6NT0 - chains C and D of the 4 polymer chains in the assembly; structure by X-ray diffraction, 2.20 A resolution.

== Chain C (and D) ==
Molecule: Catalase-3
From: Neurospora crassa (strain ATCC 24698 / 74-OR23-1A / CBS 708.71 / DSM 1257 / FGSC 987)
Notes: EC 1.11.1.6; chain D of this document is another copy of the same molecule, construct and numbering; everything in this record applies to it too
UniProt: Q9C169 (CAT3_NEUCR); numbering as in UniProt (aligned over 1-719)
Chain sequence (719 residues; each row starts with the number of its first residue):
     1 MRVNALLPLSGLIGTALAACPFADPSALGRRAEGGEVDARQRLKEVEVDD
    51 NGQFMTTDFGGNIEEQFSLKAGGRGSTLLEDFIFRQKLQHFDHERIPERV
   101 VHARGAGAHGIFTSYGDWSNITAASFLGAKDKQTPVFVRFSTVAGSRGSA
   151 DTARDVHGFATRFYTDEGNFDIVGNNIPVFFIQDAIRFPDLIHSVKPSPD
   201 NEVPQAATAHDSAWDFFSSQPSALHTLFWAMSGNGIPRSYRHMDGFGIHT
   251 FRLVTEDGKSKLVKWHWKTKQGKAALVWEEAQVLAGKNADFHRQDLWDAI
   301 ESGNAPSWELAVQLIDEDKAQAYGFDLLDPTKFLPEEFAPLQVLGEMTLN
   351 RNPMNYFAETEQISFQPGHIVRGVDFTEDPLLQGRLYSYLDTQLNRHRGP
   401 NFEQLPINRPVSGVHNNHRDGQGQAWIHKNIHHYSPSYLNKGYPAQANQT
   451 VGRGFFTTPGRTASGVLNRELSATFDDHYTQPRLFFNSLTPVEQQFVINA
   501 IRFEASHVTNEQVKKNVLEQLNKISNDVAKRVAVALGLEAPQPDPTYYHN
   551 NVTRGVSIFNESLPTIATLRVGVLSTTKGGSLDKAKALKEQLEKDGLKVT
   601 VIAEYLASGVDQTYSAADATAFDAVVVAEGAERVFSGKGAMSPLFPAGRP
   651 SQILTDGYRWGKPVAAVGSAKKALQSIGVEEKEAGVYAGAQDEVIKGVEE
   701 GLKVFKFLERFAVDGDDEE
Not modelled in the structure: 1-37, 717-719 (chain D: 1-37, 716-719)
Ion coordination: heme Fe near Tyr389 (its only coordinating residue here)
Small-molecule neighbours: heme (HEM): Arg99, Val100, Val101, His102, Arg139, Ser141, Gly158, Phe159, Ala160, Val173, Gly174, Asn175, Phe180, Ala185, Phe188, Ile248, His249, Ile363, Ser364, Phe365, Leu381, Gly384, Arg385, Ser388, Tyr389, Thr392, Gln393, Arg396
Swiss-Prot annotation at these positions:
  - active site: His102, Asn175
  - binding site (heme): Tyr389

== Interface between chain C and chain D ==
Pairs across the interface - 85 pairs, chain C then chain D:
  Ala71(C) with Ala71(D), hydrophobic
  Ser76(C) with Leu78(D); Glu80(D), hydrogen bond
  Thr77(C) with Leu78(D); Leu79(D), hydrogen bond (backbone-backbone)
  Leu78(C) with Ser76(D); Thr77(D); Leu78(D), hydrophobic
  Leu79(C) with Thr77(D), hydrogen bond (backbone-backbone); Leu79(D); Phe84(D), hydrophobic
  Glu80(C) with Ser76(D), hydrogen bond
  Phe84(C) with Leu79(D), hydrophobic
  Asp190(C) with Tyr434(D); Ser435(D), hydrogen bond (side chain-backbone)
  His193(C) with Asn417(D), hydrogen bond (side chain-backbone); His433(D), hydrogen bond (side chain-backbone)
  Ser194(C) with Tyr434(D)
  Pro199(C) with Ile431(D); His433(D)
  Asp200(C) with Ile431(D)
  Ser212(C) with Tyr434(D)
  Asp215(C) with Tyr434(D), hydrogen bond; Ser437(D), hydrogen bond; Tyr438(D), hydrogen bond (side chain-backbone); Leu439(D), hydrogen bond (side chain-backbone)
  Phe216(C) with Ser435(D); Pro436(D)
  Ser219(C) with Pro436(D); Ser437(D); Tyr438(D)
  Gln220(C) with Pro436(D)
  Asp391(C) with Leu394(D)
  Leu394(C) with Asp391(D); Leu394(D), hydrophobic
  Arg398(C) with Gln422(D)
  Asn417(C) with His193(D)
  Ile431(C) with Pro199(D); Asp200(D)
  His433(C) with His193(D), hydrogen bond (backbone-side chain); Pro199(D)
  Tyr434(C) with Asp190(D); Ser194(D); Ser212(D), hydrogen bond (side chain-backbone); Asp215(D), hydrogen bond
  Ser435(C) with Asp190(D), hydrogen bond (backbone-side chain); Phe216(D)
  Pro436(C) with Phe216(D); Ser219(D); Gln220(D)
  Ser437(C) with Asp215(D), hydrogen bond; Ser219(D)
  Tyr438(C) with Asp215(D), hydrogen bond (backbone-side chain); Ser219(D); Asn510(D); Gln512(D); Val513(D), hydrophobic; Asn516(D)
  Leu439(C) with Asp211(D); Asp215(D), hydrogen bond (backbone-side chain); Asn510(D); Val513(D), hydrophobic
  Phe455(C) with Arg469(D)
  Thr457(C) with Arg469(D), hydrogen bond
  Arg461(C) with Val466(D); Leu467(D), hydrogen bond (backbone-backbone)
  Thr462(C) with Gly465(D); Val466(D)
  Ala463(C) with Ala463(D); Ser464(D); Gly465(D), hydrogen bond (backbone-backbone)
  Ser464(C) with Ala463(D)
  Gly465(C) with Thr462(D); Ala463(D), hydrogen bond (backbone-backbone)
  Val466(C) with Pro459(D); Arg461(D)
  Leu467(C) with Arg461(D), hydrogen bond (backbone-backbone)
  Arg469(C) with Phe455(D); Thr457(D), hydrogen bond
  Asn510(C) with Tyr438(D); Leu439(D)
  Gln512(C) with Tyr438(D)
  Val513(C) with Tyr438(D), hydrophobic; Leu439(D), hydrophobic
  Asn516(C) with Tyr438(D)
Also at the interface, not in a pair above, chain C (50 interface residues in all): Arg85, Ser198, Asp211, Tyr387, Leu390, Arg419, Pro459
Also at the interface, not in a pair above, chain D (51 interface residues in all): Arg85, Ser198, Glu378, Tyr387, Leu390, Arg419

== Summary ==
Chain C and chain D form an interface of 50 and 51 residues respectively, with 24 hydrogen bonds. Polar
contacts include Ser76(C)-Glu80(D), Asp190(C)-Ser435(D) and His193(C)-Asn417(D). Bound to chain C: heme. From
UniProt: active-site residues His102(C) and Asn175(C) and heme-binding residue Tyr389(C) on chain C.
Chain C and chain D are both Catalase-3 (Neurospora crassa (strain ATCC 24698 / 74-OR23-1A / CBS 708.71 / DSM
1257 / FGSC 987)); the structure, Catalase 3 from N.Crassa in ferrous state, X-ray reduced (1.315 MGy), was
determined by X-ray diffraction together with 6NSW, 6NSY, 6NSZ, 6NT1 and 4AJ9 from the same study.
